PDB entry 3MFK | X-ray diffraction, 3.00 A resolution | chains B and C of the 4 polymer chains in the assembly

# Chain B
Protein: Protein C-ets-1
From: Homo sapiens
UniProtKB: P14921 (ETS1_HUMAN); numbering as in UniProt (aligned over 280-441)
Chain sequence (162 residues; numbered 280 to 441; the number before each row is that of its first residue):
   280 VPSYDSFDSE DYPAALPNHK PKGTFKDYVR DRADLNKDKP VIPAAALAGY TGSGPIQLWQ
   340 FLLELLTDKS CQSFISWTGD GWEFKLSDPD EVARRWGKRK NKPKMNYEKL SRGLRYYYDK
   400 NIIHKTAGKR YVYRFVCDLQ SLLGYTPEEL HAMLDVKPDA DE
Not modelled in the structure: 280-301, 438-441
UniProt features mapped onto this chain:
  - DNA-binding region: Ile-335 to Val-415 (ETS)
  - region: Phe-304 to Ala-312 (Helix HI-1), Ala-323 to Thr-330 (Helix HI-2), Leu-418 to Leu-422 (Helix H4), Pro-426 to Met-432 (Helix H5)
  - modified residue: Ser-282 (Phosphoserine), Ser-285 (Phosphoserine), Lys-305 (N6-acetyllysine)
What the authors report for this chain:
  - mutagenesis - Y283A (5 to 8-fold), Y283A/N380A (5 to 8-fold), N380A (5 to 8-fold): decreased binding to stromelysin-1 promoter
  - mutagenesis - Y283A/N380A, Y283A, G333A, N380A: decreased signaling
  - self-association interface (contacts with another copy of this molecule); pairs are residue here / residue on that copy: Asn-380/Gly-333 (hydrogen bond), Lys-379

# Chain C
Molecule: stromelysin-1 promoter DNA
Sequence (16 nucleotides; row label = number of the first residue in the row):
     1 GCAGGAAGTG CTTCCT

# Interface between chain B and chain C
Contacting residue pairs (14; chain B residue first):
  Gln-336(B) with DG10(C), hydrogen bond to the phosphate; DC11(C), hydrogen bond to the phosphate
  Leu-337(B) with DC11(C), hydrogen bond to the phosphate
  Trp-375(B) with DC11(C), phosphate contact; DT12(C), hydrogen bond to the phosphate
  Lys-379(B) with DC11(C), hydrogen bond to the phosphate; DT12(C), salt bridge to the phosphate
  Lys-381(B) with DT12(C), phosphate contact; DT13(C), salt bridge to the phosphate
  Met-384(B) with DT12(C), phosphate contact
  Lys-388(B) with DT13(C), salt bridge to the phosphate
  Arg-391(B) with DT13(C), base contact
  Tyr-395(B) with DT12(C), base contact
  Tyr-396(B) with DC11(C), hydrogen bond to the phosphate
Other interface residues (no listed pair), chain B (14 interface residues in all): Ile-335, Lys-383, Gly-392, Lys-399
Other interface residues (no listed pair), chain C (5 interface residues in all): DC14

# Overview
14 residues of chain B and 5 residues of chain C are in contact; the contacts include 6 hydrogen bonds and 3
salt bridges. Among the polar pairs are Gln-336(B)/DG10(C), Gln-336(B)/DC11(C) and Leu-337(B)/DC11(C). The
paper reports that Y283A/N380A, Y283A and G333A of chain B, among others, reduce signaling; a self-association
interface involving Lys-379(B) and Asn-380(B).
Here chain B is Protein C-ets-1 (Homo sapiens) and chain C is stromelysin-1 promoter DNA. Entry 3MFK (Ets1
complex with stromelysin-1 promoter DNA) was determined by X-ray diffraction.
